Entry 8F3C (electron microscopy, 3.40 A resolution); this record covers chains H and J of the 8 polymer chains in the assembly.

# Chain H
Protein: DNA-directed RNA polymerase subunit alpha
From: Escherichia coli
Notes: EC 2.7.7.6
Reference sequence: A1AGI6 (RPOA_ECOK1); residues 1-328 here = UniProt positions 1-328
Amino-acid sequence (328 residues; each row starts with the number of its first residue):
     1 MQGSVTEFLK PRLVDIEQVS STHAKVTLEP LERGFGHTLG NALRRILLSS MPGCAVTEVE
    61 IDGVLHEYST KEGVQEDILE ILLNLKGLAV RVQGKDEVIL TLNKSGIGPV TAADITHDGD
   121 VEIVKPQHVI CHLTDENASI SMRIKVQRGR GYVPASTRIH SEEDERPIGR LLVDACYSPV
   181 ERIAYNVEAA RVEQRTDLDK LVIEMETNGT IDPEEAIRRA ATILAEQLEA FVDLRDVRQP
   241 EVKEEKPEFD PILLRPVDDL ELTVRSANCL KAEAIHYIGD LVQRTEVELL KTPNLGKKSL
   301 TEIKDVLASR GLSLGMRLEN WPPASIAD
Disordered / not traced: 1-4, 159-169, 235-328

# Chain J
Protein: DNA-directed RNA polymerase subunit beta'
From: Escherichia coli
Reference sequence: C3SIA2 (C3SIA2_ECOLX); residues 1-1407 here = UniProt positions 1-1407
Amino-acid sequence (1434 residues; numbered 1 to 1434; the number before each row is that of its first residue):
     1 MKDLLKFLKA QTKTEEFDAI KIALASPDMI RSWSFGEVKK PETINYRTFK PERDGLFCAR
    61 IFGPVKDYEC LCGKYKRLKH RGVICEKCGV EVTQTKVRRE RMGHIELASP TAHIWFLKSL
   121 PSRIGLLLDM PLRDIERVLY FESYVVIEGG MTNLERQQIL TEEQYLDALE EFGDEFDAKM
   181 GAEAIQALLK SMDLEQECEQ LREELNETNS ETKRKKLTKR IKLLEAFVQS GNKPEWMILT
   241 VLPVLPPDLR PLVPLDGGRF ATSDLNDLYR RVINRNNRLK RLLDLAAPDI IVRNEKRMLQ
   301 EAVDALLDNG RRGRAITGSN KRPLKSLADM IKGKQGRFRQ NLLGKRVDYS GRSVITVGPY
   361 LRLHQCGLPK KMALELFKPF IYGKLELRGL ATTIKAAKKM VEREEAVVWD ILDEVIREHP
   421 VLLNRAPTLH RLGIQAFEPV LIEGKAIQLH PLVCAAYNAD FDGDQMAVHV PLTLEAQLEA
   481 RALMMSTNNI LSPANGEPII VPSQDVVLGL YYMTRDCVNA KGEGMVLTGP KEAERLYRSG
   541 LASLHARVKV RITEYEKDAN GELVAKTSLK DTTVGRAILW MIVPKGLPYS IVNQALGKKA
   601 ISKMLNTCYR ILGLKPTVIF ADQIMYTGFA YAARSGASVG IDDMVIPEKK HEIISEAEAE
   661 VAEIQEQFQS GLVTAGERYN KVIDIWAAAN DRVSKAMMDN LQTETVINRD GQEEKQVSFN
   721 SIYMMADSGA RGSAAQIRQL AGMRGLMAKP DGSIIETPIT ANFREGLNVL QYFISTHGAR
   781 KGLADTALKT ANSGYLTRRL VDVAQDLVVT EDDCGTHEGI MMTPVIEGGD VKEPLRDRVL
   841 GRVTAEDVLK PGTADILVPR NTLLHEQWCD LLEENSVDAV KVRSVVSCDT DFGVCAHCYG
   901 RDLARGHIIN KGEAIGVIAA QSIGEPGTQL TMRTFHIGGA ASRAAAESSI QVKNKGSIKL
   961 SNVKSVVNSS GKLVITSRNT ELKLIDEFGR TKESYKVPYG AVLAKGDGEQ VAGGETVANW
  1021 DPHTMPVITE VSGFVRFTDM IDGQTITRQT DELTGLSSLV VLDSAERTAG GKDLRPALKI
  1081 VDAQGNDVLI PGTDMPAQYF LPGKAIVQLE DGVQISSGDT LARIPQESGG TKDITGGLPR
  1141 VADLFEARRP KEPAILAEIS GIVSFGKETK GKRRLVITPV DGSDPYEEMI PKWRQLNVFE
  1201 GERVERGDVI SDGPEAPHDI LRLRGVHAVT RYIVNEVQDV YRLQGVKIND KHIEVIVRQM
  1261 LRKATIVNAG SSDFLEGEQV EYSRVKIANR ELEANGKVGA TYSRDLLGIT KASLATESFI
  1321 SAASFQETTR VLTEAAVAGK RDELRGLKEN VIVGRLIPAG TGYAYHQDRM RRRAAGEAPA
  1381 APQVTAEDAS ASLAELLNAG LGGSDNELDR RASENLYFQG GLNDIFEAQK IEWH
Disordered / not traced: 1-15, 934-947, 1127-1133, 1374-1434
Differences from the reference sequence: expression tag (1408-1434)
Metal / ion sites: Mg2+: Asp-460, Asp-462, Asp-464 (shared with 1 residue of chain R)
From the paper describing this entry:
  - binding site for the 47-nt RNA strand: Lys-395
  - catalytic residues: Asp-460, Asp-462, Asp-464

# Chain H / chain J interface
Contacting residue pairs (38):
  Arg-44(H) / Arg-538(J)
  Leu-48(H) / Arg-535(J)
  Leu-48(H) / Arg-538(J)
  Leu-79(H) / Val-526(J)  hydrophobic
  Leu-79(H) / Lys-549(J)
  Leu-79(H) / Leu-569(J)  hydrophobic
  Glu-80(H) / Arg-551(J)  salt bridge
  Glu-80(H) / Leu-569(J)
  Leu-83(H) / Val-526(J)  hydrophobic
  Leu-83(H) / Leu-527(J)
  Leu-83(H) / Thr-528(J)
  Leu-83(H) / Arg-551(J)
  Leu-83(H) / Leu-569(J)  hydrophobic
  Asn-84(H) / Arg-551(J)  hydrogen bond
  Lys-86(H) / Val-526(J)  hydrogen bond (side chain-backbone)
  Lys-86(H) / Thr-528(J)
  Lys-86(H) / Glu-532(J)  salt bridge
  Tyr-152(H) / Glu-532(J)  hydrogen bond
  Tyr-152(H) / Arg-535(J)
  Tyr-152(H) / Leu-536(J)
  Pro-154(H) / Leu-541(J)  hydrophobic
  Ser-156(H) / Met-525(J)
  Asp-174(H) / Met-525(J)
  Asp-174(H) / Val-526(J)
  Cys-176(H) / Arg-535(J)  hydrogen bond
  Val-180(H) / Arg-535(J)
  Glu-181(H) / Lys-531(J)
  Glu-181(H) / Arg-535(J)  hydrogen bond (backbone-side chain)
  Arg-182(H) / Lys-531(J)
  Arg-182(H) / Glu-534(J)  salt bridge
  Arg-182(H) / Met-581(J)  hydrogen bond
  Arg-191(H) / Lys-370(J)
  Arg-191(H) / Leu-441(J)  hydrogen bond (side chain-backbone)
  Arg-191(H) / Glu-443(J)  salt bridge
  Gln-194(H) / Lys-370(J)
  Arg-195(H) / Glu-443(J)
  Asp-197(H) / Glu-443(J)
  Glu-206(H) / Lys-531(J)  salt bridge
Interface residues without a listed pair, chain H (21 interface residues in all): Ser-178
Interface residues without a listed pair, chain J (21 interface residues in all): Trp-409, Ile-442, Ser-539

# In short
The chain H/chain J interface involves 21 residues from each chain, with 7 hydrogen bonds and 5 salt bridges.
Polar pairs include Glu-80(H)/Arg-551(J), Lys-86(H)/Glu-532(J) and Arg-182(H)/Glu-534(J). The Mg2+ site is
built by Asp-460(J), Asp-462(J) and Asp-464(J). The paper reports catalytic residues Asp-460(J), Asp-462(J)
and Asp-464(J); a binding site for the 47-nt RNA strand at Lys-395(J).
Here chain H is DNA-directed RNA polymerase subunit alpha and chain J is DNA-directed RNA polymerase subunit
beta', both from Escherichia coli. Entry 8F3C (Cryo-EM consensus structure of Escherichia coli que-PEC (paused
elongation complex) RNA Polymerase minus preQ1 ligand) was determined by electron microscopy (same publication
as 8G00, 8G1S, 8G2W, 8G4W, 8G7E and 8G8Z).
